6LZM - chain A; structure by X-ray diffraction, 1.80 A resolution.

[Chain A]
Protein: T4 lysozyme
From: Enterobacteria phage T4
Notes: EC 3.2.1.17
Reference sequence: P00720 (LYS_BPT4); residues 1-164 here = UniProt positions 1-164
Amino-acid sequence (164 residues; row label = number of the first residue in the row):
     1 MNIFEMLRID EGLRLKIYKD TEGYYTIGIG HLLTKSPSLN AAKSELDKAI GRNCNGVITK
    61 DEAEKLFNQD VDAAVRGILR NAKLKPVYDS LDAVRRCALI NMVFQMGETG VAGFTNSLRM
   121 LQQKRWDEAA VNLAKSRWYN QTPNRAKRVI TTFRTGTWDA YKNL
Unresolved in the structure: 163-164
Curated features (UniProtKB/Swiss-Prot):
  - active site (Proton donor/acceptor): Glu11, Asp20
  - binding site (substrate): Leu32, Phe104, Ser117, Asn132
  - mutagenesis: Glu11 (E11A/F/H/M/N: Complete loss of enzymatic activity; E11N: Loss of 84% of enzymatic activity; E11Q: Complete loss of activity), Asp20 (D20A/N/S/T: Complete loss of enzymatic activity; D20C: Nearly no effet on specific enzymatic activity; D20E/Q: Loss of 99% of enzymatic activity), Thr26 (T26E: Complete loss of activity at neutral pH; covalently bound substrate; T26H: Facilitates transglycosylation more effectively than hydrolysis; covalently bound substrate), Gly30 (G30A: Almost complete loss of enzymatic activity; G30F: Almost complete loss of enzymatic activity. The enzyme is destabilized by 1.5 kcal/mol), Ser117 (S117F: 10-fold decrease in enzymatic activity; S117I: 500-fold decrease in enzymatic activity; S117V: 50-fold decrease in enzymatic activity), Asn132 (N132I: 5-fold decrease in enzymatic activity; N132M/F: 2-fold decrease in enzymatic activity)
Covalently attached groups: beta-mercaptoethanol (BME) linked to Cys54, Cys97

[Summary]
From UniProt: active-site residues Glu11 and Asp20, 4 substrate-binding residues and 6 mutagenesis sites.
Chain A is T4 lysozyme (Enterobacteria phage T4); the structure, Comparison of the crystal structure of
bacteriophage T4 lysozyme at low, medium, and high ionic strengths, was determined by X-ray diffraction
together with 4LZM, 5LZM and 7LZM from the same study.
